6JNX - chains T and Q of the 11 polymer chains in the assembly; structure by electron microscopy, 4.08 A resolution (low resolution: residue-level contacts below are approximate; hydrogen-bond / salt-bridge calls are withheld).

# Chain T
Molecule: 63-nt DNA strand
Sequence (63 nucleotides; each row starts with the number of its first residue; numbers below 1 keep their minus sign (DT-3 is residue -3)):
    -3 TTGCAACTTAAGACTCACTAACCCCACCTTATGCGAATAGTGTTGCTCAT
    47 TTGCTCAATGATG

# Chain Q
Protein: Antiterminator Q protein
From: Enterobacteria phage SfI
Reference sequence: M1FPN0 (M1FPN0_9CAUD); residues 1-162 here = UniProt positions 1-162
Amino-acid sequence (162 residues; numbered 1 to 162; the number before each row is that of its first residue):
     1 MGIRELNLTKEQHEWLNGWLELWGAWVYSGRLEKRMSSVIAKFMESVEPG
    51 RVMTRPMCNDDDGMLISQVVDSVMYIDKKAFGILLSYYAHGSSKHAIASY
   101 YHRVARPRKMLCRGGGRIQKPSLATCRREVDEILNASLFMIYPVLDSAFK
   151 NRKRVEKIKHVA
Not modelled in the structure: 1-6, 48-59, 145-162
What the authors report for this chain:
  - binding site for the 63-nt DNA strand: Arg113, Ala124, Thr125, Arg127, Arg128

# Chain T / chain Q interface
Contacting residue pairs - 16 pairs, chain T then chain Q:
  DT39(T) with Ser93(Q); His95(Q)
  DT40(T) with Ser93(Q); Lys94(Q); His95(Q); Arg127(Q)
  DG41(T) with Lys94(Q); Arg127(Q)
  DC42(T) with Arg127(Q)
  DA45(T) with Arg113(Q)
  DT46(T) with Arg113(Q)
  DT47(T) with Cys112(Q); Arg113(Q); Gly114(Q)
  DT48(T) with Gly114(Q); Gly115(Q)
Interface residues without a listed pair, chain Q (10 interface residues in all): Ala96, Gly116

# Overview
8 residues of chain T and 10 residues of chain Q are in contact. The paper reports a binding site for the
63-nt DNA strand at Arg113(Q), Ala124(Q) and Thr125(Q) among others.
Chain T is a 63-nt DNA strand and chain Q is Antiterminator Q protein (Enterobacteria phage SfI); the
structure, Cryo-EM structure of a Q-engaged arrested complex, was determined by electron microscopy together
with 6JNY from the same study.
